PDB entry 9BTJ | electron microscopy, 4.22 A resolution (low resolution: residue-level contacts below are approximate; hydrogen-bond / salt-bridge calls are withheld) | chains G and D of the 8 polymer chains in the assembly

== Chain G (and D) ==
Protein: Envelope glycoprotein gp120
Source organism: Human immunodeficiency virus 1
Notes: chain D of this document is another copy of the same molecule, construct and numbering; everything in this record applies to it too
UniProt: C6G0D7 (C6G0D7_9HIV1); the construct lacks a stretch of the UniProt sequence and is renumbered around it, so the offset changes along the chain: 33-139 = UniProt 32-138; 144-309 = UniProt 139-304; 312-321 = UniProt 305-314; 322-354 = UniProt 316-348; 2 more segments
Sequence (477 residues; numbered 29 to 513 plus 1 insertion-coded residue; 9 numbers in that range are skipped by the numbering (no residue carries them; nothing is unmodelled there); the number before each row is that of its first residue):
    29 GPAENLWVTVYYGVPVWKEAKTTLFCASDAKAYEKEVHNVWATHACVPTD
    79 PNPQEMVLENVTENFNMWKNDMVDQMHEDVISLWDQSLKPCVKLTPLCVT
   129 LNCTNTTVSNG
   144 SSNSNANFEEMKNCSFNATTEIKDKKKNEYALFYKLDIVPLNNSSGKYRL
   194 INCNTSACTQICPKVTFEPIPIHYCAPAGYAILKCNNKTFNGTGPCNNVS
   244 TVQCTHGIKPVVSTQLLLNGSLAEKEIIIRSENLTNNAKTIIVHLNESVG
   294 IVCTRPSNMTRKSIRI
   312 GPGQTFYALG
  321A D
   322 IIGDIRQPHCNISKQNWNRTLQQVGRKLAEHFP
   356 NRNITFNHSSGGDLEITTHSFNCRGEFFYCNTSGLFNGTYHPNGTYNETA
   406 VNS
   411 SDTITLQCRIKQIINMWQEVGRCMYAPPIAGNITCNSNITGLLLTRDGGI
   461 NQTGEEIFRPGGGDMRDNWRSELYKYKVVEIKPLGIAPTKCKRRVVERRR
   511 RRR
Not modelled in the structure: 29-32, 144-146, 508-513
Cystine bridges: Cys54-Cys74, Cys119-Cys205, Cys126-Cys196, Cys131-Cys157, Cys201-Cys433, Cys218-Cys247, Cys228-Cys239, Cys296-Cys331, Cys378-Cys445, Cys385-Cys418
Glycans and other covalent adducts: N-acetylglucosamine (NAG) linked to Asn88, Asn130, Asn133, Asn230, Asn241, Asn276, Asn301, Asn332, Asn339, Asn358, Asn386, Asn392, Asn398; glycan linked to Asn156, Asn160, Asn262
Differences from the reference sequence: expression tag (29-32, 509-513); conflict Asn130 (Thr129 in C6G0D7), Cys201 (Ile196 in C6G0D7), Thr202 (Ala197 in C6G0D7), Ile204 (Ala199 in C6G0D7), Val286 (Ile281 in C6G0D7), Leu288 (Phe283 in C6G0D7), Met302 (Asn297 in C6G0D7), Leu320 (Thr313 in C6G0D7), Pro329 (Ala323 in C6G0D7), Ile333 (Val327 in C6G0D7), Cys433 (Ala424 in C6G0D7), Asn448 (Thr439 in C6G0D7), Ser481 (Asn472 in C6G0D7), Cys501 (Ala492 in C6G0D7)
Residues lining bound ligands:
  - N-acetylglucosamine (NAG; 2-acetamido-2-deoxy-beta-D-glucopyranose), molecule 1: Asn234, Thr236, Ser274, Glu275
  - N-acetylglucosamine (NAG), molecule 2: Lys268, Glu269, Asn289, Glu290, Gln344
  - N-acetylglucosamine (NAG), molecule 3: Asn362, His363, Arg469
  - N-acetylglucosamine (NAG), molecule 4: Thr400, Asn402, Thr404, Ala405
  - N-acetylglucosamine (NAG), molecule 5: Asn407, Ser408, Ser411
What the authors report for this chain:
  - post-translational modification sites: Asn156

== Chain G / chain D interface ==
Pairs across the interface (15):
  Glu164(G) with Cys126(D); Cys196(D); Asn197(D)
  Ile165(G) with Cys126(D); Val127(D); Thr128(D); Leu184(D); Arg192(D)
  Lys166(G) with Cys126(D)
  Asp167(G) with Val127(D); Thr128(D)
  Arg308(G) with Asn197(D)
  Pro313(G) with Cys196(D)
  Gly314(G) with Cys196(D); Ser199(D)
Other interface residues (no listed pair), chain G (8 interface residues in all): Gln315
Other interface residues (no listed pair), chain D (10 interface residues in all): Thr198, Ala200

== Overview ==
The interface between chain G and chain D involves 8 residues on one side and 10 on the other. Bound to chain
G: 5 copies of N-acetylglucosamine. N-acetylglucosamine is covalently linked to Asn88(G), Asn130(G),
Asn133(G), Asn156(G), Asn230(G) and Asn241(G) and 8 more. From the paper: a modification site at Asn156(G).
Chain G and chain D are both Envelope glycoprotein gp120 (Human immunodeficiency virus 1); the structure,
Rhesus Fab 6561-a.01 in complex with HIV-1 Ce1176.A3 RnS SOSIP Env, was determined by electron microscopy,
deposited together with 9BNK, 9BNM, 9BNP, 9BTH, 9BTI, 9BTL and 9BTV.
